5U5M - chains A and B of the 5 polymer chains in the assembly; structure by X-ray diffraction, 1.88 A resolution.

# Chain A
Name: Memab trastuzumab, light chain
From: Homo sapiens
Sequence (214 residues; numbered 1 to 214; the number before each row is that of its first residue):
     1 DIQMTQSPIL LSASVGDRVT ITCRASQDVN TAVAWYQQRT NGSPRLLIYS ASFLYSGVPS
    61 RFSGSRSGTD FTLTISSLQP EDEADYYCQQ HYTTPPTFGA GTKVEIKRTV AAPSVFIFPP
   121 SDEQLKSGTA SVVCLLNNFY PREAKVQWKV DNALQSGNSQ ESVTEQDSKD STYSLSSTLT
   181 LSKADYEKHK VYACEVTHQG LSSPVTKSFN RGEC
Disulfides: Cys23-Cys88, Cys134-Cys194

# Chain B
Name: Memab trastuzumab, heavy chain
From: Homo sapiens
Sequence (223 residues; each row starts with the number of its first residue):
     1 EVQLVESGGG LVQPGGSLRL SCAASGFNIK DTYIHWVRQS PGKGLEWVAR IYPTNGYTRY
    61 ADSVKGRFTI SADTSKNTAY LQMNSLRAED TAIYYCSRWG GDGFYAMDYW GQGTLVTVSS
   121 ASTKGPSVFP LAPSSKSTSG GTAALGCLVK DYFPEPVTVS WNSGALTSGV HTFPAVLQSS
   181 GLYSLSSVVT VPSSSLGTQT YICNVNHKPS NTKVDKKVEP KSC
Disulfides: Cys22-Cys96, Cys147-Cys203
Residues lining bound ligands: meso-erythritol (MRY): Tyr152, Glu155, Pro156, Val157, Ala175, Leu185

# Chain A / chain B interface
Disulfides between the chains: Cys214(A)-Cys223(B)
Residue-residue contacts (76; chain A residue first):
  Tyr36(A) - Met107(B)  hydrogen bond (side chain-backbone)
  Tyr36(A) - Trp110(B)
  Gln38(A) - Gln39(B)  hydrogen bond
  Gln38(A) - Tyr95(B)  hydrogen bond
  Asn41(A) - Gln112(B)
  Ser43(A) - Tyr95(B)
  Ser43(A) - Gly111(B)  hydrogen bond (side chain-backbone)
  Ser43(A) - Gln112(B)  hydrogen bond (side chain-backbone)
  Pro44(A) - Tyr95(B)
  Pro44(A) - Trp110(B)
  Leu46(A) - Ala106(B)  hydrophobic
  Leu46(A) - Met107(B)
  Leu46(A) - Asp108(B)
  Tyr49(A) - Phe104(B)
  Tyr49(A) - Ala106(B)  hydrophobic
  Tyr55(A) - Asp108(B)  hydrogen bond
  Tyr55(A) - Tyr109(B)
  Tyr87(A) - Gln39(B)
  Tyr87(A) - Leu45(B)  hydrophobic
  His91(A) - His35(B)
  His91(A) - Trp99(B)  hydrogen bond
  His91(A) - Tyr105(B)  hydrogen bond (side chain-backbone)
  Thr94(A) - Trp47(B)
  Thr94(A) - Arg50(B)  hydrogen bond
  Thr94(A) - Arg59(B)
  Pro95(A) - Trp47(B)  hydrophobic
  Pro96(A) - Trp47(B)
  Phe98(A) - Leu45(B)  hydrophobic
  Phe98(A) - Trp110(B)  hydrophobic
  Phe116(A) - Lys136(B)
  Phe116(A) - Ser137(B)
  Phe116(A) - Thr138(B)
  Phe116(A) - Ser139(B)
  Phe116(A) - Ala144(B)  hydrophobic
  Ile117(A) - Lys136(B)  hydrogen bond (backbone-backbone)
  Phe118(A) - Leu131(B)  hydrophobic
  Phe118(A) - Ala132(B)
  Phe118(A) - Ser137(B)
  Phe118(A) - Ala144(B)
  Ser121(A) - Phe129(B)
  Ser121(A) - Pro130(B)
  Asp122(A) - Lys221(B)  salt bridge
  Glu123(A) - Val128(B)
  Glu123(A) - Phe129(B)
  Glu123(A) - Pro130(B)
  Glu123(A) - Lys216(B)  salt bridge
  Gln124(A) - Phe129(B)
  Gln124(A) - Lys150(B)
  Ser131(A) - Leu148(B)
  Ser131(A) - Lys150(B)
  Val133(A) - Leu131(B)  hydrophobic
  Leu135(A) - Ala144(B)  hydrophobic
  Leu135(A) - Phe173(B)  hydrophobic
  Asn137(A) - His171(B)
  Asn137(A) - Thr190(B)  hydrogen bond
  Asn138(A) - His171(B)  hydrogen bond
  Gln160(A) - Val176(B)
  Gln160(A) - Leu177(B)  hydrogen bond (side chain-backbone)
  Gln160(A) - Gln178(B)
  Glu161(A) - Val176(B)
  Ser162(A) - Phe173(B)
  Ser162(A) - Pro174(B)  hydrogen bond (side chain-backbone)
  Ser162(A) - Val176(B)
  Val163(A) - Pro174(B)
  Thr164(A) - Phe173(B)
  Asp167(A) - His171(B)
  Lys169(A) - Ser168(B)
  Ser174(A) - His171(B)  hydrogen bond
  Ser174(A) - Phe173(B)
  Leu175(A) - Phe173(B)
  Ser176(A) - Phe173(B)
  Lys207(A) - Lys136(B)
  Ser208(A) - Lys136(B)  hydrogen bond (backbone-side chain)
  Phe209(A) - Lys136(B)
  Glu213(A) - Lys136(B)  salt bridge
  Cys214(A) - Cys223(B)  disulfide
Also at the interface, not in a pair above, chain A (47 interface residues in all): Ala34, Gly42, Gln89, Ser114, Thr129, Thr180
Also at the interface, not in a pair above, chain B (47 interface residues in all): Val37, Glu46, Ser135, Leu145, Thr172, Val188, Ser222

# Summary
Chain A and chain B each contribute 47 residues to their interface, with 1 disulfide bond, 16 hydrogen bonds
and 3 salt bridges. Polar pairs include Asp122(A)-Lys221(B), Glu123(A)-Lys216(B) and Glu213(A)-Lys136(B).
Chain B binds meso-erythritol.
Chain A is Memab trastuzumab, light chain and chain B is Memab trastuzumab, heavy chain, both from Homo
sapiens; the structure, Crystal structure of I83E meditope-enabled trastuzumab with azido-meditope, was
determined by X-ray diffraction.
